Entry 2R0Q (X-ray diffraction, 3.20 A resolution); this record covers chains B and D of the 8 polymer chains in the assembly.

Chain B:
Molecule: 31-nt DNA strand
Sequence (31 nucleotides; numbered 32 to 62; the number before each row is that of its first residue):
    32 TAAATTAATA TACACCCTAA TCATACGTTT A

Chain D:
Protein: Putative transposon Tn552 DNA-invertase bin3
Source organism: Staphylococcus aureus
UniProt: P20384 (BIN3_STAAU); residues 1-202 here = UniProt positions 1-202
Sequence (209 residues; numbered 1 to 209; the number before each row is that of its first residue):
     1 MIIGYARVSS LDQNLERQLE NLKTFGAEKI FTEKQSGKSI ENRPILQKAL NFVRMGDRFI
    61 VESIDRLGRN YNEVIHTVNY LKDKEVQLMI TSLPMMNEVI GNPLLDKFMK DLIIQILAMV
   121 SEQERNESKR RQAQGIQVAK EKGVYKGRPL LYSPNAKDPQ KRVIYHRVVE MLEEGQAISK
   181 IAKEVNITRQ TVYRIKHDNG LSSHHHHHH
Disordered / not traced: 35-41, 130-131, 201-209
Differences from the reference sequence: expression tag (203-209)
Curated features (UniProtKB/Swiss-Prot):
  - active site: Ser9 (O-(5'-phospho-DNA)-serine intermediate)
Reported in the primary citation:
  - catalytic residues: Ser9 (citing earlier work)
  - self-association interface (contacts with another copy of this molecule): Lys161, Ile164, Arg167, Asn186
  - mutagenesis - R54E (1000-fold): decreased catalytic activity on recombination
  - mutagenesis - I100T: increased catalytic activity on isolated site Is (citing earlier work)
  - mutagenesis - T77I: increased catalytic activity on site I x site I substrates
  - mutagenesis - R54E/T77I: decreased catalytic activity on res x res recombination
  - mutagenesis - I164T (750-fold): decreased catalytic activity
  - mutagenesis - I100T/S153T/H166R: increased catalytic activity on res x res recombination

Interface between chain B and chain D:
Contacting residue pairs (19; chain B residue first):
  DT36(B) - Gly147(D)  base contact
  DT37(B) - Lys146(D)  sugar contact
  DT37(B) - Gly147(D)  sugar contact
  DT37(B) - Arg148(D)  hydrogen bond to the base
  DA38(B) - Arg148(D)  hydrogen bond to the base
  DA38(B) - Pro149(D)  phosphate contact
  DA38(B) - Leu150(D)  phosphate contact
  DA38(B) - Leu151(D)  phosphate contact
  DA39(B) - Arg148(D)  sugar contact
  DA39(B) - Leu150(D)  phosphate contact
  DA39(B) - Leu151(D)  hydrogen bond to the phosphate
  DA39(B) - Tyr152(D)  hydrogen bond to the phosphate
  DA39(B) - Thr191(D)  sugar contact
  DA39(B) - Arg194(D)  salt bridge to the phosphate
  DT40(B) - Tyr152(D)  phosphate contact
  DT40(B) - Asn186(D)  phosphate contact
  DT40(B) - Ile187(D)  phosphate contact
  DT40(B) - Thr188(D)  hydrogen bond to the phosphate
  DT40(B) - Thr191(D)  hydrogen bond to the phosphate
Also at the interface, not in a pair above, chain D (13 interface residues in all): Ile136

Overview:
5 residues of chain B face 13 of chain D across their interface, with 6 hydrogen bonds and 1 salt bridge.
Among the polar pairs are DT37(B)-Arg148(D), DA38(B)-Arg148(D) and DA39(B)-Leu151(D). The paper reports the
catalytic residue Ser9(D); R54E of chain D reduces catalytic activity on recombination; 6 substitutions were
tested in all.
Here chain B is a 31-nt DNA strand and chain D is Putative transposon Tn552 DNA-invertase bin3 (Staphylococcus
aureus). Entry 2R0Q (Crystal structure of a serine recombinase- DNA regulatory complex) was determined by
X-ray diffraction.
